PDB entry 8X30 | electron microscopy, 4.30 A resolution (low resolution: residue-level contacts below are approximate; hydrogen-bond / salt-bridge calls are withheld) | chains I and A of the 17 polymer chains in the assembly

# Chain I
Molecule: 146-nt DNA strand
Organism: Saccharomyces cerevisiae
Sequence (146 nucleotides; row label = number of the first residue in the row):
     1 ATCAATATCC ACCTGCAGAT TCTACCAAAA GTGTATTTGG AAACTGCTCC ATCAAAAGGC
    61 ATGTTCAGCG GAATTCCGCT GAACATGCCT TTTGATGGAG CAGTTTCCAA ATACACTTTT
   121 GGTAGAATCT GCAGGTGGAT ATTGAT

# Chain A
Name: Histone H3
Organism: Saccharomyces cerevisiae
UniProtKB: A0A6A5Q536 (A0A6A5Q536_YEASX); residues 0-135 here correspond to UniProt positions 1-136 (UniProt number = residue number + 1)
Amino-acid sequence (136 residues; numbered 0 to 135; the number before each row is that of its first residue; numbering starts at 0):
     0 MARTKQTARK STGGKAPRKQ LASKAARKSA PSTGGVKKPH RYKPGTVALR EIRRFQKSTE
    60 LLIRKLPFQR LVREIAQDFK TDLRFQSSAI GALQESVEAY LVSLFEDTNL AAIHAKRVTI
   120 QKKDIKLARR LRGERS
Not modelled in the structure: 0-37, 135

# How chain I and chain A interact
Residue-residue contacts (14; chain I residue first):
  DC49(I) with Arg83(A)
  DC50(I) with Arg83(A); Phe84(A); Gln85(A)
  DA51(I) with Arg72(A); Arg83(A); Phe84(A)
  DA67(I) with Lys42(A)
  DG68(I) with Lys42(A)
  DC69(I) with Val117(A)
  DG70(I) with Arg116(A); Val117(A)
  DG71(I) with Arg116(A)
  DG144(I) with Tyr41(A)
Also at the interface, not in a pair above, chain A (12 interface residues in all): His39, Arg40, Leu82, Ser86

# Summary
9 residues of chain I and 12 residues of chain A are in contact.
Here chain I is a 146-nt DNA strand and chain A is Histone H3, both from Saccharomyces cerevisiae. Entry 8X30
(Structure of piccolo NuA4 and H2A.Z nucleosome 2:1 complex) was determined by electron microscopy (same
publication as 8X2X, 8X2Y, 8X2Z, 8X31 and 8X32).
